PDB entry 9D7I | electron microscopy, 3.68 A resolution | chains C and I of the 10 polymer chains in the assembly

== Chain C ==
Protein: Surface protein gp120
From: Human immunodeficiency virus 1
Amino-acid sequence (496 residues; numbered 7 to 504 plus 1 insertion-coded residue; 3 numbers in that range are skipped by the numbering (no residue carries them; nothing is unmodelled there); the number before each row is that of its first residue):
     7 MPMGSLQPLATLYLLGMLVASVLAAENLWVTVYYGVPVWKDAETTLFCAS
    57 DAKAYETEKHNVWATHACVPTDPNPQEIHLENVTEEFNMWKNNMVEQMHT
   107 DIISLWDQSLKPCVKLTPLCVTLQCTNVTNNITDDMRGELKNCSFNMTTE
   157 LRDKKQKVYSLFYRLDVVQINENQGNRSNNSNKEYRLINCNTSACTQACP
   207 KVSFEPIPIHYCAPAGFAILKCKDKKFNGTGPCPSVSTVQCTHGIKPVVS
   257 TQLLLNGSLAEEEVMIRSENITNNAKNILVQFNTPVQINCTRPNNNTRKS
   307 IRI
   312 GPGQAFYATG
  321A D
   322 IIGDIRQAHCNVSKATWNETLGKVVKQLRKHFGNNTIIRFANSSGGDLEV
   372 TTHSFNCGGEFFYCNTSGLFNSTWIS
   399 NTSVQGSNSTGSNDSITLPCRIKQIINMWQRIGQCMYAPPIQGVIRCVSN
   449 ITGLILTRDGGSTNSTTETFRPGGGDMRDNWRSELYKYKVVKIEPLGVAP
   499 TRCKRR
Disordered / not traced: 7-33, 58-66, 178-187, 399-410
Cystine bridges: Cys119-Cys205, Cys126-Cys196, Cys131-Cys149, Cys201-Cys433, Cys296-Cys331, Cys378-Cys445, Cys385-Cys418
Glycans and other covalent adducts: N-acetylglucosamine (NAG) linked to Asn88, Asn133, Asn137, Asn148, Asn152, Asn234, Asn262, Asn276, Asn295, Asn301, Asn332, Asn355, Asn386, Asn392, Asn448; glycan linked to Asn363

== Chain I ==
Protein: CH103 Fab light chain
From: Homo sapiens
Notes: antibody fragment or engineered binder
Amino-acid sequence (229 residues; row label = number of the first residue in the row; note: 4 numbers in that range are skipped by the numbering (no residue carries them; nothing is unmodelled there); numbers below 1 keep their minus sign (Met-18 is residue -18)):
   -18 MGWSCIILFLVATATGSWASYELTQPPS
    11 VSVSPGQTATITCSGAS
    31 TNVCWYQVKPGQSPEVVIFENYKRPSGIPDRFSGSKSGSTATLTIRGTQA
    81 IDEADYYCQVWDSFS
   95A T
    96 FVFGSGTQVTV
  106A L
   107 GQPKANPTVTLFPPSSEELQANKATLVCLISDFYPGAVTVAWKADSSPVK
   157 AGVETTTPSKQSNNKYAASSYLSLTPEQWKSHRSYSCQVTHEGSTVEKTV
   207 APTECS
Disordered / not traced: -18 to 1, 122-129, 151-152, 183, 186, 206, 209-212
Cystine bridges: Cys23-Cys88, Cys134-Cys193

== Interface between chain C and chain I ==
Contacting residue pairs (11):
  Asn280(C) with Glu50(I); Lys53(I)
  Ser365(C) with Trp91(I)
  Asp457(C) with Asn32(I)
  Gly458(C) with Asn32(I), hydrogen bond (backbone-side chain); Glu50(I)
  Gly459(C) with Asn32(I); Asn51(I); Tyr52(I)
  Ser460(C) with Tyr52(I)
  Arg469(C) with Trp91(I)
Also at the interface, not in a pair above, chain C (8 interface residues in all): Thr461

== Overview ==
8 residues of chain C and 6 residues of chain I are in contact; the contacts include 1 hydrogen bond. Its one
hydrogen-bonded contact is Gly458(C)-Asn32(I). N-acetylglucosamine is covalently linked to Asn88(C),
Asn133(C), Asn137(C), Asn148(C), Asn152(C) and Asn234(C) and 9 more.
Chain C is Surface protein gp120 (Human immunodeficiency virus 1) and chain I is CH103 Fab light chain (Homo
sapiens); the structure, Cryo-EM structure of BG505 DS-SOSIP.664 with 2 CH103 KN Fabs bound, was determined by
electron microscopy together with 9D7G, 9D7H, 9D7O and 9D7P from the same study.
